Entry 2FM2 (X-ray diffraction, 2.70 A resolution); this record covers chains C and D of the 4 polymer chains in the assembly.

Chain C:
Protein: NS3 protease/helicase
Organism: Hepatitis C virus
Notes: fragment: protease domain
Sequence (200 residues; each row starts with the number of its first residue; numbers below 1 keep their minus sign (Met-10 is residue -10)):
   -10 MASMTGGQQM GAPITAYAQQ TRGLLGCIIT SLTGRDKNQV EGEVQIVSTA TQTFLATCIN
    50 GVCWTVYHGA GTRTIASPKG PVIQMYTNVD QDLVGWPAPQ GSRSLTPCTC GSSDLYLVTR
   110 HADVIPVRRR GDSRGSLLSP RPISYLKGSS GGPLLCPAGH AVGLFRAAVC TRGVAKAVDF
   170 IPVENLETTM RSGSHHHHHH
Unresolved in the structure: -10 to 28, 180-189
Construct notes: expression tag (-10 to 0, 184-189); cloning artifact (182-183)
Ion coordination: Zn2+: Cys97, Cys99, Cys145
Reported in the primary citation:
  - binding site for the ligand 3BC: Arg109, Ala156
  - specificity-determining residues: Arg109
  - mutagenesis - A156T (5-fold): decreased binding to substrate
  - mutagenesis - A156T, D168V: decreased binding to BILN 2061
  - mutagenesis - A156T (Kd 13 uM): decreased binding to VX-950
  - mutagenesis - A156T: decreased binding to SCH 503034
  - mutagenesis - R109K/A156T, A156T: decreased growth
  - mutagenesis - R109K: unchanged growth
  - mutagenesis - A156T: decreased catalytic activity on NS4B-5A substrate
  - mutagenesis - R109K: unchanged catalytic activity on NS4B-5A substrate
  - mutagenesis - R109K: unchanged binding to BILN 2061
  - mutagenesis - A156T/G162R: increased growth
  - mutagenesis - S138A/S139A: abolished catalytic activity
  - mutagenesis - R109K, A156T: unchanged signaling

Chain D:
Protein: NS4a protein
Notes: fragment: residues 24-39 with 2 LYS at both C and N-terminal
Sequence (23 residues; each row starts with the number of its first residue):
    19 KKGSVVIVGR IVLSGKPAII PKK
Unresolved in the structure: 19-20, 37-41

Interface between chain C and chain D:
Residue-residue contacts (40; chain C residue first):
  Val29(C) - Arg28(D)  hydrogen bond (backbone-side chain)
  Val29(C) - Val30(D)  hydrophobic
  Val29(C) - Lys34(D)
  Val29(C) - Pro35(D)
  Val29(C) - Ala36(D)  hydrophobic
  Glu30(C) - Val30(D)
  Gly31(C) - Ile29(D)
  Glu32(C) - Ile29(D)  hydrogen bond (backbone-backbone)
  Glu32(C) - Val30(D)
  Glu32(C) - Leu31(D)  hydrogen bond (side chain-backbone)
  Val33(C) - Arg28(D)
  Val33(C) - Ile29(D)  hydrogen bond (backbone-backbone)
  Gln34(C) - Gly27(D)
  Ile35(C) - Ile25(D)
  Ile35(C) - Val26(D)  hydrogen bond (backbone-backbone)
  Ile35(C) - Gly27(D)  hydrogen bond (backbone-backbone)
  Val36(C) - Val23(D)  hydrophobic
  Val36(C) - Val24(D)
  Ser37(C) - Val23(D)
  Ser37(C) - Val24(D)  hydrogen bond (backbone-backbone)
  Ser37(C) - Val26(D)
  Thr38(C) - Val23(D)
  Ala59(C) - Val23(D)  hydrophobic
  Arg62(C) - Gly21(D)
  Arg62(C) - Val23(D)
  Thr63(C) - Ser22(D)
  Thr63(C) - Val23(D)  hydrogen bond (backbone-backbone)
  Ile64(C) - Ser22(D)
  Ile64(C) - Val23(D)
  Ile64(C) - Ile25(D)  hydrophobic
  Ala65(C) - Ser22(D)
  Ala65(C) - Val23(D)  hydrogen bond (backbone-backbone)
  Ala65(C) - Val24(D)  hydrophobic
  Pro70(C) - Ser22(D)
  Trp85(C) - Val23(D)  hydrophobic
  Pro88(C) - Ile25(D)  hydrophobic
  Gly90(C) - Arg28(D)  hydrogen bond (backbone-side chain)
  Leu94(C) - Leu31(D)  hydrophobic
  Val107(C) - Leu31(D)  hydrophobic
  Thr108(C) - Ile29(D)
Other interface residues (no listed pair), chain C (26 interface residues in all): Phe43, Arg109, Ala111, Leu144

Overview:
26 residues of chain C face 14 of chain D across their interface; the contacts include 10 hydrogen bonds.
Among the polar pairs are Val29(C)-Arg28(D), Glu32(C)-Leu31(D) and Gly90(C)-Arg28(D). From the paper: a
binding site for the ligand 3BC at Arg109(C) and Ala156(C); A156T and D168V of chain C reduce binding to BILN
2061; 6 substitutions were tested in all.
Here chain C is NS3 protease/helicase (Hepatitis C virus) and chain D is NS4a protein. Entry 2FM2 (HCV NS3-4A
protease domain complexed with a ketoamide inhibitor, SCH446211) was determined by X-ray diffraction.
